Entry 8H00 (electron microscopy, 3.41 A resolution); this record covers chains B and G of the 9 polymer chains in the assembly.

[Chain B]
Protein: Spike glycoprotein
Source organism: Severe acute respiratory syndrome coronavirus 2
UniProtKB: P0DTC2 (SPIKE_SARS2); aligned to UniProt positions 1-1208 over residues 1-1208
Amino-acid sequence (1286 residues; each row starts with the number of its first residue; note: 9 numbers in that range are skipped by the numbering (no residue carries them; nothing is unmodelled there); a row labelled like 210A-210G holds insertion residues (210A, then the next letters in order)):
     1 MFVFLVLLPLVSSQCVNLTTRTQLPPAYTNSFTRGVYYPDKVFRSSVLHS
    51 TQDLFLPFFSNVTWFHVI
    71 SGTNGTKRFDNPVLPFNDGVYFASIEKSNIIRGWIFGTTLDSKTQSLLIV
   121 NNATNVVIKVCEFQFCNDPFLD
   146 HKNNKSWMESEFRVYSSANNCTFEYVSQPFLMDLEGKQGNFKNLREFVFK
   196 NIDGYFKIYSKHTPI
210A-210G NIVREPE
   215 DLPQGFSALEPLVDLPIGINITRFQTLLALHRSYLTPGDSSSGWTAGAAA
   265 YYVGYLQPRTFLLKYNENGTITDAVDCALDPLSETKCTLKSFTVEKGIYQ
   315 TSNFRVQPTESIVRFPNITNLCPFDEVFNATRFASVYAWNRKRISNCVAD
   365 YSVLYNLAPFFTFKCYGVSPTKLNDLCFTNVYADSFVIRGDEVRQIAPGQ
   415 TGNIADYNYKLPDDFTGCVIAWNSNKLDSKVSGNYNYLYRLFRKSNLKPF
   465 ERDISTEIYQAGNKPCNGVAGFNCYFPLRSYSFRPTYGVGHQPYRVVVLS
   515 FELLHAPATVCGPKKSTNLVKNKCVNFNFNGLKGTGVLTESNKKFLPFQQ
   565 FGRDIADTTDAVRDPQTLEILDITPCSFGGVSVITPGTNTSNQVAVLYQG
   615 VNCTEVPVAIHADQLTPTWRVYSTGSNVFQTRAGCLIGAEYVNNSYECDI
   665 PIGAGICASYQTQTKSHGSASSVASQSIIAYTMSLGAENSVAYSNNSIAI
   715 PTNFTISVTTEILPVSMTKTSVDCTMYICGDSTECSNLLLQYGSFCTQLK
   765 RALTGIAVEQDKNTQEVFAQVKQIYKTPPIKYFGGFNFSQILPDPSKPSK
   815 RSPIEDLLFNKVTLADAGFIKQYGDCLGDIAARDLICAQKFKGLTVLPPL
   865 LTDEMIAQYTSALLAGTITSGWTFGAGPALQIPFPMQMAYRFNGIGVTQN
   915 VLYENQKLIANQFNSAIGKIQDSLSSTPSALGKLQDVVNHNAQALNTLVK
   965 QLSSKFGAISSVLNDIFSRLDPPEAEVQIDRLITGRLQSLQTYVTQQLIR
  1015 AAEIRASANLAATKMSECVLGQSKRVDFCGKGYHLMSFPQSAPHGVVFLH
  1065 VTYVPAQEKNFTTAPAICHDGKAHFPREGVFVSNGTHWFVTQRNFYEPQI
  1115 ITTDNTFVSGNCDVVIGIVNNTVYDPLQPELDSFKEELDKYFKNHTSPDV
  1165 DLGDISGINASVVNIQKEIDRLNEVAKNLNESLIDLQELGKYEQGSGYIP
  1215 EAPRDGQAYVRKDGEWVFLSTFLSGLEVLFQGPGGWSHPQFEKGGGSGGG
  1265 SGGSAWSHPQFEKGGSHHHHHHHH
Disordered / not traced: 1-14, 71-76, 146-152, 177-184, 210A-210G, 248-256, 621-640, 676-690, 828-851, 1148-1288
Differences from the reference sequence: variant Val67 (Ala in P0DTC2), Ile95 (Thr in P0DTC2), Asp142 (Tyr145 in P0DTC2), Ile210B (Leu212 in P0DTC2), Asp339 (Gly in P0DTC2), Leu371 (Ser in P0DTC2), Pro373 (Ser in P0DTC2), Phe375 (Ser in P0DTC2), Asn417 (Lys in P0DTC2), Lys440 (Asn in P0DTC2), Ser446 (Gly in P0DTC2), Asn477 (Ser in P0DTC2), Lys478 (Thr in P0DTC2), Ala484 (Glu in P0DTC2), Arg493 (Gln in P0DTC2), Ser496 (Gly in P0DTC2), Arg498 (Gln in P0DTC2), Tyr501 (Asn in P0DTC2), His505 (Tyr in P0DTC2), Lys547 (Thr in P0DTC2), Gly614 (Asp in P0DTC2), Tyr655 (His in P0DTC2), Lys679 (Asn in P0DTC2), His681 (Pro in P0DTC2), Lys764 (Asn in P0DTC2), Tyr796 (Asp in P0DTC2), Lys856 (Asn in P0DTC2), His954 (Gln in P0DTC2), Lys969 (Asn in P0DTC2), Phe981 (Leu in P0DTC2); insertion (210E-210G); engineered mutation Gly682 (Arg in P0DTC2), Ser683 (Arg in P0DTC2), Ser685 (Arg in P0DTC2), Pro817 (Phe in P0DTC2), Pro892 (Ala in P0DTC2), Pro899 (Ala in P0DTC2), Pro942 (Ala in P0DTC2), Pro986 (Lys in P0DTC2), Pro987 (Val in P0DTC2); expression tag (1209-1288)
Disulfides: Cys15-Cys136, Cys131-Cys166, Cys291-Cys301, Cys336-Cys361, Cys379-Cys432, Cys391-Cys525, Cys480-Cys488, Cys538-Cys590, Cys617-Cys649, Cys662-Cys671, Cys738-Cys760, Cys743-Cys749, Cys1032-Cys1043, Cys1082-Cys1126
Covalent attachments: N-acetylglucosamine (NAG) linked to Asn61, Asn234, Asn282, Asn331, Asn709, Asn717, Asn801, Asn1074, Asn1098, Asn1134
Swiss-Prot annotation at these positions:
  - region: Asn280 to Cys301 (Putative superantigen), Arg403 to Asp405 (Integrin-binding motif), Asn448 to Phe456 (Immunodominant HLA epitope recognized by the CD8+), Ser816 to Tyr837 (Fusion peptide 1), Lys835 to Phe855 (Fusion peptide 2), Asp1163 to Glu1202 (Heptad repeat 2)
  - site: Arg815, Ser816 (Cleavage)
  - glycosylation: Asn17 (N-linked (GlcNAc...) (complex) asparagine), Asn61 (N-linked (GlcNAc...) (hybrid) asparagine), Asn74 (N-linked (GlcNAc...) (complex) asparagine), Asn122 (N-linked (GlcNAc...) (hybrid) asparagine), Asn149 (N-linked (GlcNAc...) (complex) asparagine), Asn165 (N-linked (GlcNAc...) (complex) asparagine), Asn234 (N-linked (GlcNAc...) (high mannose) asparagine), Asn282 (N-linked (GlcNAc...) (complex) asparagine), Thr323 (O-linked (GalNAc) threonine), Ser325 (O-linked (HexNAc...) serine), Asn331 (N-linked (GlcNAc...) (complex) asparagine), Asn343 (N-linked (GlcNAc...) (complex) asparagine), Asn603 (N-linked (GlcNAc...) (hybrid) asparagine), Asn616 (N-linked (GlcNAc...) (complex) asparagine), Asn657 (N-linked (GlcNAc...) (complex) asparagine), Thr676 (O-linked (GlcNAc...) threonine), Thr678 (O-linked (GlcNAc...) threonine), Asn709 (N-linked (GlcNAc...) (high mannose) asparagine), Asn717 (N-linked (GlcNAc...) (hybrid) asparagine), Asn801 (N-linked (GlcNAc...) (hybrid) asparagine) and 6 more in UniProt
What the authors report for this chain:
  - post-translational modification sites: Asn165, Asn343

[Chain G]
Protein: rabbit monoclonal antibody 1H1 Fab heavy chain
Source organism: Oryctolagus cuniculus
Notes: antibody fragment or engineered binder
Amino-acid sequence (122 residues; numbered 1 to 122; the number before each row is that of its first residue):
     1 QSLEESGGDLVKPGASLTLTCTASGFSFSSGYDMCWVRQAPGKGLEWIAC
    51 IGTGSSGNIYYASWAKGRFTISKTSSTTVTLQMTSLTAADTATYFCARDD
   101 ADYAGPDYFNLWGPGTLVTVSS
Disulfides: Cys21-Cys96, Cys35-Cys50

[Interface between chain B and chain G]
Pairs across the interface (11):
  Thr345(B) - Tyr103(G)
  Arg346(B) - Tyr103(G)  hydrogen bond (side chain-backbone)
  Arg346(B) - Ala104(G)
  Arg346(B) - Gly105(G)
  Arg346(B) - Asp107(G)  salt bridge
  Leu441(B) - Tyr103(G)
  Asp442(B) - Tyr103(G)
  Lys444(B) - Asp102(G)  salt bridge
  Lys444(B) - Tyr103(G)
  Asn448(B) - Tyr103(G)
  Asn450(B) - Tyr108(G)  hydrogen bond
Other interface residues (no listed pair), chain B (8 interface residues in all): Tyr451
Other interface residues (no listed pair), chain G (7 interface residues in all): Pro106

[In short]
8 residues of chain B face 7 of chain G across their interface, with 2 hydrogen bonds and 2 salt bridges.
Polar pairs include Arg346(B)-Asp107(G), Lys444(B)-Asp102(G) and Arg346(B)-Tyr103(G). N-acetylglucosamine is
covalently linked to Asn61(B), Asn234(B), Asn282(B), Asn331(B), Asn709(B) and Asn717(B) and 4 more. The paper
reports modification sites Asn165(B) and Asn343(B).
Here chain B is Spike glycoprotein (Severe acute respiratory syndrome coronavirus 2) and chain G is rabbit
monoclonal antibody 1H1 Fab heavy chain (Oryctolagus cuniculus). Entry 8H00 (SARS-CoV-2 Omicron BA.1 Spike
glycoprotein in complex with rabbit monoclonal antibody 1H1 Fab in the class ...) was determined by electron
microscopy together with 8H01 and 8ITU from the same study.
